6R8Z - chains G and J of the 12 polymer chains in the assembly; structure by electron microscopy, 3.90 A resolution.

== Chain G ==
Name: Histone H2A type 1-B/E
Organism: Homo sapiens
Reference sequence: P04908 (H2A1B_HUMAN); residues 1-130 here = UniProt positions 1-130
Chain sequence (133 residues; numbered -2 to 130; the number before each row is that of its first residue; numbers below 1 keep their minus sign (Gly-2 is residue -2)):
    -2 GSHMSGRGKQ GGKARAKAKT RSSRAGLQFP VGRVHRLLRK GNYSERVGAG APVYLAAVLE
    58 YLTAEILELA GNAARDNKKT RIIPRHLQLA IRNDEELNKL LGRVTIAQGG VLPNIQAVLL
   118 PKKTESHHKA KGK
Not modelled in the structure: -2 to 9, 127-130
Sequence notes: expression tag (-2 to 0)

== Chain J ==
Molecule: Human alpha-satellite DNA (145-MER) with abasic sites at positions 97-98
Sequence (145 nucleotides; row label = number of the first residue in the row):
     1 ATCAATATCC ACCTGCAGAT TCTACCAAAA GTGTATTTGG AAACTGCTCC ATCAAAAGGC
    61 ATGTTCAGCT GAACCAGCTG AACATGCCTT TTGAXXGAGC AGTTTCCAAA TACACTTTTG
   121 GTAGAATCTG CAGGTGGATA TTGAT
Modified / non-standard residues: 3DR (1',2'-dideoxyribofuranose-5'-phosphate) at position 95; 3DR (1',2'-dideoxyribofuranose-5'-phosphate) at position 96

== Chain G / chain J interface ==
Pairs across the interface (15):
  Arg12(G) with DG31(J), hydrogen bond to the sugar
  Lys16(G) with DA30(J), phosphate contact; DG31(J), phosphate contact
  Thr17(G) with DA29(J), phosphate contact; DA30(J), hydrogen bond to the phosphate
  Arg18(G) with DA30(J), salt bridge to the phosphate
  Gly29(G) with DA29(J), phosphate contact; DA30(J), phosphate contact
  Arg30(G) with DA29(J), phosphate contact
  Arg33(G) with DA28(J), hydrogen bond to the phosphate; DA29(J), salt bridge to the phosphate
  Arg43(G) with DT38(J), sugar contact
  Arg78(G) with DA19(J), sugar contact
  His124(G) with DA1(J), hydrogen bond to the sugar
  Lys126(G) with DA1(J), hydrogen bond to the base
Other interface residues (no listed pair), chain G (14 interface residues in all): Ser19, Arg21, His125
Other interface residues (no listed pair), chain J (8 interface residues in all): DT37

== Summary ==
Chain G and chain J form an interface of 14 and 8 residues respectively, with 5 hydrogen bonds and 2 salt
bridges. Polar contacts include Lys126(G)-DA1(J), Arg12(G)-DG31(J) and His124(G)-DA1(J).
Here chain G is Histone H2A type 1-B/E (Homo sapiens) and chain J is Human alpha-satellite DNA (145-MER) with
abasic sites at positions 97-98. Entry 6R8Z (Cryo-EM structure of NCP_THF2(-1)-UV-DDB) was determined by
electron microscopy (same publication as 6R8Y, 6R90, 6R91, 6R92, 6R93 and 6R94).
